PDB entry 6V49 | X-ray diffraction, 2.50 A resolution | chains B and C of the 6 polymer chains in the assembly

== Chain B ==
Protein: Hemagglutinin HA2 chain
Source organism: Influenza A virus (A/wedge-tailed shearwater/Western Australia/2576/1979(H15N9))
Reference sequence: Q20ND8 (Q20ND8_9INFA); residues 1-174 here correspond to UniProt positions 350-523 (UniProt number = residue number + 349)
Sequence (174 residues; numbered 1 to 174; the number before each row is that of its first residue):
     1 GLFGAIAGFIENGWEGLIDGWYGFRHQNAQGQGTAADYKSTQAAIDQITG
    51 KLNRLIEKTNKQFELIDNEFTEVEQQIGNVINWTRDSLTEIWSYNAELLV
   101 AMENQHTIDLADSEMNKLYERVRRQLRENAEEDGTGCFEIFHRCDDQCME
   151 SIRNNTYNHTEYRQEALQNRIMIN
Disordered / not traced: 1-4, 172-174
Cystine bridges: Cys144-Cys148
Glycans and other covalent adducts: N-acetylglucosamine (NAG) linked to Asn82
What the authors report for this chain:
  - post-translational modification sites: Asn82

== Chain C ==
Protein: Hemagglutinin HA1 chain
Source organism: Influenza A virus (A/wedge-tailed shearwater/Western Australia/2576/1979(H15N9))
Reference sequence: Q20ND8 (Q20ND8_9INFA); residues 1-331 here correspond to UniProt positions 19-349 (UniProt number = residue number + 18)
Sequence (332 residues; numbered 0 to 331; the number before each row is that of its first residue; numbering starts at 0):
     0 GDKICLGHHAVANGTKVNTLTERGVEVVNATETVEITGIDKVCTKGKKAV
    50 DLGSCGILGTIIGPPQCDLHLEFKADLIIERRNSSDICYPGRFTNEEALR
   100 QIIRESGGIDKESMGFRYSGIRTDGATSACKRSSSSFYSEMKWLSSSMNN
   150 QVFPQLNQTYRNTRKEPALIVWGVHHSSSLDEQNKLYGTGNKLITVGSSK
   200 YQQSFSPSPGARPKVNGQAGRIDFHWMLLDPGDTVTFTFNGAFIAPDRAT
   250 FLRSNAPSGIEYNGKSLGIQSDAQIDESCEGECFYSGGTINSPLPFQNID
   300 SRAVGKCPRYVKQSSLPLALGMKNVPEKIRTR
Disordered / not traced: 329-331
Differences from the reference sequence: expression tag (0); conflict Ser132 (Thr150 in Q20ND8), Ser133 (Val151 in Q20ND8)
Cystine bridges: Cys42-Cys278, Cys54-Cys66, Cys87-Cys129, Cys282-Cys306
Glycans and other covalent adducts: N-acetylglucosamine (NAG) linked to Asn28
What the authors report for this chain:
  - post-translational modification sites: Asn28

== Interface between chain B and chain C ==
Contacting residue pairs - 5 pairs, chain B then chain C:
  Glu74(B) - Asn94(C)
  Gln75(B) - Ala97(C)
  Gln76(B) - Glu96(C)
  Asn79(B) - Gln100(C)  hydrogen bond
  Glu90(B) - Arg308(C)  salt bridge
Other interface residues (no listed pair), chain C (6 interface residues in all): Ile101

== Overview ==
The interface between chain B and chain C involves 5 residues on one side and 6 on the other; the contacts
include 1 hydrogen bond and 1 salt bridge. Polar contacts include Glu90(B)-Arg308(C) and Asn79(B)-Gln100(C).
The paper reports modification sites Asn82(B) and Asn28(C).
Chain B is Hemagglutinin HA2 chain and chain C is Hemagglutinin HA1 chain, both from Influenza A virus
(A/wedge-tailed shearwater/Western Australia/2576/1979(H15N9)); the structure, The crystal structure of
hemagglutinin from A/wedge-tailed shearwater/Western Australia/2576/1979 (H15N9), was determined by X-ray
diffraction together with 6V44, 6V46, 6V47 and 6V48 from the same study.
